PDB entry 7PHA | electron microscopy, 8.50 A resolution (very low resolution: no residue pairs are listed; an interface is given only as per-side residue counts) | chains p and 3 of the 55 polymer chains in the assembly

== Chain p ==
Molecule: 50S ribosomal protein L20
Source organism: Mycoplasma pneumoniae M129
UniProtKB: P78023 (RL20_MYCPN); residues 1-127 here = UniProt positions 1-127
Amino-acid sequence (127 residues; row label = number of the first residue in the row):
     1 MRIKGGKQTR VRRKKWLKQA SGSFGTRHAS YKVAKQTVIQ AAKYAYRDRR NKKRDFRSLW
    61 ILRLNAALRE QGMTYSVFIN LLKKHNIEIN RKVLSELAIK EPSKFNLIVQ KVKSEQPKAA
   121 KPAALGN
Unresolved in the structure: 115-127

== Chain 3 ==
Molecule: 23S ribosomal RNA
Source organism: Mycoplasma pneumoniae M129
Sequence (2907 nucleotides; each row starts with the number of its first residue):
     1 UACAAUAAGU UACUAAGGGC UUAUGGUGGA UGCCUUGGCA CUAAUAGGCG AUGAAGGACG
    61 UGUUAACCUG CGAUAAGCUU CGGGUAGGUG GUAAGAACCU CAGAUCCGGA GAUUUCCGAA
   121 UGGAGCAAUC CGGUAGUUGG AAACAGCUAU CAUUAAUUGA UGAAUAAAUA GUCAAUUAAA
   181 GCAAUACGUG GUGAAGUGAA ACAUCUCAGU AGCCACAGGA AAAGAAAACG AAUGUGAUUC
   241 CGUGUGUAGU GGCGAGCGAA AGCGGAACAG GCCAAACUUA UCAUUAGAUA GGGGUUGUAG
   301 GGCUUGCAAU GUGGACUUGA AAACGAUAGA AGAAGCUGUU GGAAAGCAGC GCGCAAAAGG
   361 GUGAUAGCCC CGUAUUUGAA AUUGUUUUCA UACCUAGCGA GAUCCCUGAG UAGCUCGGAA
   421 AACGUUAUUU UGAGUGAAUC UGCCCAGACC AUUGGGUAAG CCUAAAUACU AAUUAGUGAC
   481 CGAUAGCGAA ACAGUACCGU GAGGGAAAGG UGAAAAGAAC CCAGAGAUGG GAGUGAAAUA
   541 GAUUCUGAAA CCAUAUGCCU ACAACGUGUC AGAGCACAUU AAUGUGUGAU GGCGUGCGUU
   601 UUGAAGUAUG AGCCGGCGAG UUAUGAUAGC AAGCGUUAGU UAACCAGGAG AUGGGGAGCU
   661 GUAGCGAAAG CGAGUUUUAA AAGAGCGUUU GUUUGUUAUU AUAGACCCGA AACGGGUUGA
   721 GCUAGUCAUG AGCAGGUUGA AGGUUGAGUA ACAUCAACUG GAGGACCGAA CCGACUCUCG
   781 UUGAAACGAU AGCGGAUGAC UUGUGAUUAG GGGUGAAAUU CCAAUCGAAA UCCGUGAUAG
   841 CUGGUUCUCG UCGAAAUAGC UUUAAGGCUA GCGUGAGAUC ACAAAUAAGU GGAGGUAAAG
   901 CUACUGAAUG UAUGAUGGCG CCACCUAGGC GUACUGAAUA CAAUUAAACU CUGAAUGCCA
   961 UUUAUUUUAU UCUCGCAGUC AGACAGUGGG GGAUAAGCUU CAUUGUCAAG AGGGGAAGAG
  1021 CCCAGAUCAU UAAAUAAGGU CCCCAAAAUA UACUAAGUGG AAAAGGAUGU GAAAGUGCUA
  1081 AAACAGCAAG GAUGUUGGCU UAGAAGCAGC CAUCGUUUAA AGAGUGCGUA ACAGCUCACU
  1141 UGUCGAGUGU UUUUGCGCCG AAGAUGUAAC GGGGCUAAGU AUAUUACCGA AUUUAUGGAU
  1201 AAGAUUUAUA UCUUGUGGUA GACGAGCGUU GUAUUGGAGU UGAAGUCAAA GCGUGAGCAU
  1261 UGGUGGAUCC AAUACAAGUG AGAAUGCCGG CAUGAGUAAC GCUUGGGAGU GAGAAUCUCC
  1321 CAAACCGAUU GACUAAGGUU UCCUGGACCA GGGUCGUCCU UCCAGGGUUA GUCUGGACCU
  1381 AAGCUGAGGC UGAAAAGCGU AGGCGAUGGA CAACAGGUUA AUAUUCCUGU ACUUACAGUU
  1441 AGACUGAUGG AGUGACAAAG AAGGUUUUCC ACCCCCAUAA UUGGAUUUGG GGAUAAAUCA
  1501 UAAGGUGGUA CAAUAGGCAA AUCCGUUGUG CAUAACAUUG AGUGAUGAUG UCGAGUGAAU
  1561 GAGUGAUCAA GUAGCGAAGG UGGUAUUAAU CAUGCUUUCA AGAAAAGCUU CUAGGGUUAA
  1621 UCUAGCUGUA ACCAGUACCG AGAACGAACA CACGUAGUCA AGGAGAGGAU CCUAAGGUUA
  1681 GCGAGUGAAC UAUAGCCAAG GAACUCUGCA AAUUAACCCC GUAAGUUAGC GAGAAGGGGU
  1741 GCUUAUGUAA AAGUAAGCCG CAGUGAAGAA CGAGGGGGGA CUGUUUAACU AAAACACAAC
  1801 UCUAUGCCAA ACCGUAAGGU GAUGUAUAUG GGGUGACACC UGCCCAGUGC UGGAAGGUUA
  1861 AAGAAGGAGG UUAGCGCAAG CGAAGCUUUU AACUGAAGCC CCAGUGAACG GCGGCCGUAA
  1921 CUAUAACGGU CCUAAGGUAG CGAAAUUCCU AGUCGGGUAA AUUCCGUCCC GCUUGAAUGG
  1981 UGUAACCAUC UCUUGACUGU CUCGGCUAUA GACUCGGUGA AAUCCAGGUA CGGGUGAAGA
  2041 CACCCGUUAG GCGCAACGGG ACGGAAAGAC CCCGUGAAGC UUUACUGUAG CUUAAUAUUG
  2101 AUCAGGACAU UAUCAUGUAG AGAAUAGGUA GGAGCAAUCG AUGCAAGUUC GCUAGGACUU
  2161 GUUGAUGCGA AAGGUGGAAU ACUACCCUUG GUUGUGUGCU GUUCUAAUUG GUAACUGUUA
  2221 UCCAGUUUCA AGACAGUGUU AGGUGGGCAG UUUGACUGGG GCGGUCGCCU CCUAAAAGGU
  2281 AACGGAGGCG UACAAAGGUA CCUUCAGUAC GGUUGGAAAU CGUAUGUAGA GUGUAAUGGU
  2341 GUAAGGGUGC UUGACUGUGA GACAUACAGG UCGAACAGGU GAGAAAUCAG GUCAUAGUGA
  2401 UCCGGUGGUC CAGUAUGGAA UGGCCAUCGC UCAACGGAUA AAAGCUACUC CGGGGAUAAC
  2461 AGGCUGAUAC UGCCCAAGAG UUCAUAUCGA CGGCAGUGUU UGGCACCUCG AUGUCGACUC
  2521 AUCUCAUCCU CGAGCUGAAG CAGGUUCGAA GGGUUCGGCU GUUCGCCGAU UAAAGAGAUA
  2581 CGUGAGUUGG GUUCAAACCG UCGUGAGACA GGUUGGUCCC UAUCUAUUGU GCCCGUAGGA
  2641 AGAUUGAAGA GUGUUGCUUC UAGUACGAGA GGACCGAAGC GAGGACACCU CUUAUGCUCC
  2701 AGUUGUAGCG CCAGCUGCAC CGCUGGGUAG UAACGUGUCU AUUAGAUAAA CGCUGAAAGC
  2761 AUCUAAGUGU GAAACUAUCU CAAAGAUUAA UCUUCCCAUU UCGCAAGAAA GUAAGAGCCG
  2821 UCAAAGACGA UGACGUUGAU AGGUUACAGG UGUAAGCAUA GUGAUAUGUU GAGCUGAGUA
  2881 AUACUAAUUG CUCGAGGACU UAUUGGA
Unresolved in the structure: 1-7, 923-927, 1560-1569, 2901-2907

== Interface between chain p and chain 3 ==
At this resolution (8 A) residue pairs are not listed: 61 residues of chain p and 71 of chain 3 lie at the interface.

== Summary ==
Chain p and chain 3 form an interface of 61 and 71 residues respectively.
Here chain p is 50S ribosomal protein L20 and chain 3 is 23S ribosomal RNA, both from Mycoplasma pneumoniae
M129. Entry 7PHA (70S ribosome with EF-Tu-tRNA and P-site tRNA in chloramphenicol-treated Mycoplasma
pneumoniae cells) was determined by electron microscopy (same publication as 7OOC, 7OOD, 7P6Z, 7PAH, 7PAI,
7PAJ and 23 further entries).
